PDB entry 7N43 | X-ray diffraction, 2.47 A resolution | chains E and J of the 10 polymer chains in the assembly

# Chain E
Name: Acetylcholine-binding protein
Organism: Lymnaea stagnalis
UniProtKB: P58154 (ACHP_LYMST); residues 1-210 here correspond to UniProt positions 20-229 (UniProt number = residue number + 19)
Sequence (210 residues; each row starts with the number of its first residue):
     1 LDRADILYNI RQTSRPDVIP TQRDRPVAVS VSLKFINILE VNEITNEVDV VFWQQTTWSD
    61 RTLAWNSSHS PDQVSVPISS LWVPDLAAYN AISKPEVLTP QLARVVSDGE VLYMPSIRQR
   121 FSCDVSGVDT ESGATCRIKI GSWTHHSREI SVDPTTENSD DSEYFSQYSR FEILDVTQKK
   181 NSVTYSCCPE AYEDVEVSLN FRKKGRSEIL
Unresolved in the structure: 206-210
Disulfides: Cys123-Cys136, Cys187-Cys188
Curated features (UniProtKB/Swiss-Prot):
  - glycosylation: Asn66 (N-linked (GlcNAc...) asparagine)

# Chain J
Name: Alpha-conotoxin OmIA
UniProtKB: P0C1R7 (CA1A_CONOM); residues 1-17 here = UniProt positions 1-17
Sequence (18 residues; each row starts with the number of its first residue):
     1 GCCSHPACNV NNPHICGX
Disulfides: Cys2-Cys8, Cys3-Cys16
Modified / non-standard residues: NH2 (amino group) at position 18
Differences from the reference sequence: amidation (18)
Curated features (UniProtKB/Swiss-Prot):
  - region: Ser4 to Pro6 (Ser-Xaa-Pro motif, crucial for potent interaction with nAChR)
  - site (Key residue for the high potency for alpha-7 nAChRs): His5, Val10, Asn11
  - modified residue: Gly17 (Glycine amide)
  - mutagenesis: His5 (H5R: Important decrease in ability to inhibit alpha-7 nAChRs), Asn9 (N9H: Moderate decrease in ability to inhibit alpha-7 nAChRs), Val10 (V10A: No change in ability to inhibit alpha-7 and alpha-3-beta-4 nAChRs ...), Asn11 (N11D: Important decrease in ability to inhibit alpha-7 nAChRs)
What the authors report for this chain:
  - mutagenesis - V10Q: unchanged binding to Acetylcholine-binding protein (chain E)
  - mutagenesis - V10E, V10K: decreased binding to Acetylcholine-binding protein (chain E)

# How chain E and chain J interact
Pairs across the interface (25):
  Tyr89(E) with His5(J), hydrogen bond; Pro6(J), hydrophobic
  Ser142(E) with Ala7(J)
  Trp143(E) with Pro6(J), hydrophobic; Ala7(J), hydrogen bond (backbone-backbone)
  Thr144(E) with Ala7(J); Asn11(J), hydrogen bond (backbone-side chain)
  His145(E) with Ala7(J)
  His146(E) with Asn11(J)
  Tyr185(E) with Gly1(J); Cys2(J); His5(J); Cys8(J), hydrophobic
  Cys187(E) with Cys2(J), hydrophobic; Ile15(J), hydrophobic
  Cys188(E) with Cys2(J), hydrophobic; Asn12(J), hydrogen bond; Ile15(J), hydrophobic
  Glu190(E) with Asn12(J), hydrogen bond
  Tyr192(E) with His5(J); Ala7(J); Cys8(J), hydrophobic; Asn11(J); Asn12(J)
  Glu193(E) with His5(J)
Also at the interface, not in a pair above, chain J (10 interface residues in all): Val10
The authors on this interface:
  - hot spots on chain J (mutagenesis) - H5R, N9H, N11D (10-fold): decreased binding to Acetylcholine-binding protein (chain E)

# Summary
12 residues of chain E and 10 residues of chain J are in contact; the contacts include 5 hydrogen bonds. Among
the polar pairs are Tyr89(E)-His5(J), Thr144(E)-Asn11(J) and Cys188(E)-Asn12(J). From the paper: V10E, V10K
and H5R of chain J, among others, reduce binding to Acetylcholine-binding protein (chain E); V10Q of chain J
leaves binding to Acetylcholine-binding protein (chain E) unchanged; 6 substitutions were tested in all.
Here chain E is Acetylcholine-binding protein (Lymnaea stagnalis) and chain J is Alpha-conotoxin OmIA. Entry
7N43 (Alpha-conotoxin OmIA with unusual pharmacological properties at alpha7 nicotinic receptors) was
determined by X-ray diffraction.
